9FWV - chains C and T of the 20 polymer chains in the assembly; structure by electron microscopy, 3.50 A resolution.

[Chain C]
Protein: Ribulose bisphosphate carboxylase large chain
Organism: Synechococcus elongatus PCC 7942
Notes: EC 4.1.1.39
UniProtKB: Q31NB3 (RBL_SYNE7); residues 20-461 here correspond to UniProt positions 17-458 (UniProt number = residue number - 3)
Chain sequence (442 residues; each row starts with the number of its first residue):
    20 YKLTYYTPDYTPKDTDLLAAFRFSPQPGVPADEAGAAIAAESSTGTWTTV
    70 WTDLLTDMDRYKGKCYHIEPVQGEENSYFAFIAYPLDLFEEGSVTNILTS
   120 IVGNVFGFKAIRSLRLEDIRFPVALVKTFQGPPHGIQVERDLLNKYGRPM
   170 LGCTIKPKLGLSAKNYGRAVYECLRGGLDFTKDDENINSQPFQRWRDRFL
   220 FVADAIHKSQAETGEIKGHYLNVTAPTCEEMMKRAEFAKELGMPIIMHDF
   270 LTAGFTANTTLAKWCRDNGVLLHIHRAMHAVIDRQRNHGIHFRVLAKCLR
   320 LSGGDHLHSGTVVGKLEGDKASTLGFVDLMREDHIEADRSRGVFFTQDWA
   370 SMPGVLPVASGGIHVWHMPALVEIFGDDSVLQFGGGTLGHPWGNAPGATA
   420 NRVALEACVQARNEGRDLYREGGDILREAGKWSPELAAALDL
Not modelled in the structure: 66-67, 332-337, 404-411

[Chain T]
Protein: Carboxysome assembly protein CcmM
Organism: Synechococcus elongatus PCC 7942
UniProtKB: Q03513 (CCMM_SYNE7); residue numbers follow UniProt; this construct covers 225-310
Chain sequence (86 residues; row label = number of the first residue in the row):
   225 LSSEVITQVRSLLNQGYRIGTEHADKRRFRTSSWQPCAPIQSTNERQVLS
   275 ELENCLSEHEGEYVRLLGIDTNTRSRVFEALIQRPD

[Chain C / chain T interface]
Pairs across the interface (8):
  Asp352(C) with Arg254(T); Thr255(T); Ser256(T)
  His353(C) with Phe253(T); Arg254(T), hydrogen bond (backbone-backbone)
  Glu355(C) with Leu305(T); Arg308(T), salt bridge
  Asp367(C) with Ser256(T)
Other interface residues (no listed pair), chain C (6 interface residues in all): Asp33, Glu351
Other interface residues (no listed pair), chain T (7 interface residues in all): Glu303

[In short]
6 residues of chain C and 7 residues of chain T are in contact, with 1 hydrogen bond and 1 salt bridge. Polar
contacts include Glu355(C)-Arg308(T) and His353(C)-Arg254(T).
Chain C is Ribulose bisphosphate carboxylase large chain and chain T is Carboxysome assembly protein CcmM,
both from Synechococcus elongatus PCC 7942; the structure, Rubisco in native beta-carboxysomes, was determined
by electron microscopy.
